Entry 4DBV (X-ray diffraction, 2.50 A resolution); this record covers chains O and Q of the 4 polymer chains in the assembly.

Chain O (and Q):
Protein: Glyceraldehyde-3-phosphate dehydrogenase
From: Geobacillus stearothermophilus
Notes: EC 1.2.1.12; chain Q of this document is another copy of the same molecule, construct and numbering; everything in this record applies to it too
UniProt: P00362 (G3P_BACST); the construct lacks a stretch of the UniProt sequence and is renumbered around it, so the offset changes along the chain: 0-34 = UniProt 1-35; 36-122 = UniProt 36-122; 123-138 = UniProt 124-139; 139-188 = UniProt 141-190; 1 more segments
Amino-acid sequence (334 residues; numbered 0 to 333 plus 2 insertion-coded residues; 2 numbers in that range are skipped by the numbering (no residue carries them; nothing is unmodelled there); the number before each row is that of its first residue; numbering starts at 0):
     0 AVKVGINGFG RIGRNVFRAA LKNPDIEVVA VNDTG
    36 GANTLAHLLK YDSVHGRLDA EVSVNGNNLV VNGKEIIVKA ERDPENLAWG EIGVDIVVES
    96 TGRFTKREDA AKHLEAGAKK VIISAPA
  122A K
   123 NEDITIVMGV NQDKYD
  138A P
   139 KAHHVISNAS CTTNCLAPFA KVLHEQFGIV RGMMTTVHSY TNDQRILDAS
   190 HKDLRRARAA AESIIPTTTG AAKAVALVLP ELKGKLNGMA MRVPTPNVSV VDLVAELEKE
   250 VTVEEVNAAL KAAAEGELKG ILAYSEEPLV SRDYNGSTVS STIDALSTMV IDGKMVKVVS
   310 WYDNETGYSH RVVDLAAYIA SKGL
Differences from the reference sequence: engineered mutation Thr33 (Leu34 in P00362), Gly34 (Thr35 in P00362), Gly36 (Asp in P00362), Ala187 (Leu189 in P00362), Ser188 (Pro190 in P00362)
Ligand contacts: NADPH (NDP; NADPH dihydro-nicotinamide-adenine-dinucleotide phosphate): Asn6, Gly7, Phe8, Gly9, Arg10, Ile11, Asn31, Asp32, Thr33, Glu76, Arg77, Ser95, Thr96, Gly97, Arg98, Phe99, Ser119, Ala120, Cys149, Thr179, Asn180, Asn313, Glu314, Tyr317

How chain O and chain Q interact:
Contacting residue pairs - 15 pairs, chain O then chain Q:
  His42(O) with Pro277(Q); Leu278(Q)
  Tyr46(O) with Glu276(Q), hydrogen bond; Leu278(Q), hydrophobic; Asp282(Q)
  Ser48(O) with Arg281(Q)
  Arg52(O) with Asp282(Q), hydrogen bond (side chain-backbone)
  Glu276(O) with Tyr46(Q), hydrogen bond
  Pro277(O) with His42(Q)
  Leu278(O) with His42(Q); Tyr46(Q), hydrophobic; Arg52(Q)
  Arg281(O) with Ser48(Q)
  Asp282(O) with Tyr46(Q); Arg52(Q), hydrogen bond (backbone-side chain)
Other interface residues (no listed pair), chain O (10 interface residues in all): Lys45
Other interface residues (no listed pair), chain Q (10 interface residues in all): Lys45

Summary:
The chain O/chain Q interface involves 10 residues from each chain, with 4 hydrogen bonds. Polar contacts
include Tyr46(O)-Glu276(Q) and Arg52(O)-Asp282(Q). Ligands of chain O: NADPH.
Both chains are Glyceraldehyde-3-phosphate dehydrogenase (Geobacillus stearothermophilus). Entry 4DBV
(Glyceraldehyde-3-phosphate dehydrogenase mutant with leu 33 replaced by thr, thr 34 replaced by gly, asp 36
...) was determined by X-ray diffraction together with 1DBV, 2DBV and 3DBV from the same study.
